Entry 5MW0 (X-ray diffraction, 2.00 A resolution); this record covers chains D and B of the 4 polymer chains in the assembly.

Chain D:
Protein: Centrosomin
Organism: Drosophila melanogaster
Notes: fragment: LZ domain
UniProtKB: P54623 (CNN_DROME), isoform P54623-2; numbering as in UniProt (aligned over 490-544)
Chain sequence (58 residues; numbered 487 to 544; the number before each row is that of its first residue):
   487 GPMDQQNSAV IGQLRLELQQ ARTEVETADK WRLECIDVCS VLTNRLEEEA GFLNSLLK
Unresolved in the structure: 487-493
Construct notes: expression tag (487-489); conflict Ile522 (Val in P54623); engineered mutation Glu535 (Leu in P54623)

Chain B:
Protein: Centrosomin
Organism: Drosophila melanogaster
Notes: fragment: CM2 domain
UniProtKB: P54623 (CNN_DROME), isoform P54623-2; residue numbers follow UniProt; this construct covers 1082-1148
Chain sequence (70 residues; numbered 1079 to 1148; the number before each row is that of its first residue):
  1079 GGSHDCAKVD LENAELRRKL IRTKRAFEDT YEKLRMANKA KAQVEKDIKN QILKTHNVLR
  1139 NVRSNMENEL
Unresolved in the structure: 1079-1080, 1141-1148
Construct notes: expression tag (1079-1081)
Bound ions: Zn2+: His1082, Cys1084 (shared with 2 residues of chain A)
Reported in the primary citation:
  - mutagenesis - R1141H: decreased localization

How chain D and chain B interact:
Pairs across the interface (12):
  Val527(D) with Val1136(B), hydrophobic
  Leu528(D) with Val1136(B), hydrophobic; Val1140(B), hydrophobic
  Arg531(D) with Gln1129(B), hydrogen bond; Lys1132(B); Thr1133(B), hydrogen bond; Val1136(B)
  Glu535(D) with Gln1129(B); Thr1133(B), hydrogen bond
  Phe538(D) with Asp1125(B); Ile1126(B), hydrophobic; Gln1129(B)
Other interface residues (no listed pair), chain D (7 interface residues in all): Val524, Leu542
Other interface residues (no listed pair), chain B (9 interface residues in all): Val1122, Leu1137
Interface features reported in the paper:
  - hot spots on chain D (mutagenesis) - L539E, L542E: decreased binding to Centrosomin (chain B)
  - hot spots on chain B (mutagenesis) - I1126E, L1137E: abolished binding to Centrosomin (chain D)

Summary:
The interface between chain D and chain B involves 7 residues on one side and 9 on the other; the contacts
include 3 hydrogen bonds. Polar contacts include Arg531(D)-Gln1129(B), Arg531(D)-Thr1133(B) and
Glu535(D)-Thr1133(B). From the paper: L539E and L542E of chain D reduce binding to Centrosomin (chain B);
I1126E and L1137E of chain B abolish binding to Centrosomin (chain D).
Here chain D is Centrosomin and chain B is Centrosomin, both from Drosophila melanogaster. Entry 5MW0 (Complex
between the Leucine Zipper (LZ) and Centrosomin-motif 2 (CM2) domains of Drosophila melanogaster Centrosomin
(Cnn) ...) was determined by X-ray diffraction, deposited together with 5MVW, 5MW9, 5MWE and 5I7C.
